8V24 - chains A and B of the 4 polymer chains in the assembly; structure by electron microscopy, 3.60 A resolution.

[Chain A]
Molecule: Lipopolysaccharide assembly protein B
Source organism: Escherichia coli CFT073
UniProt: P0AB59 (LAPB_ECOL6); residues 1-389 here = UniProt positions 1-389
Chain sequence (389 residues; each row starts with the number of its first residue):
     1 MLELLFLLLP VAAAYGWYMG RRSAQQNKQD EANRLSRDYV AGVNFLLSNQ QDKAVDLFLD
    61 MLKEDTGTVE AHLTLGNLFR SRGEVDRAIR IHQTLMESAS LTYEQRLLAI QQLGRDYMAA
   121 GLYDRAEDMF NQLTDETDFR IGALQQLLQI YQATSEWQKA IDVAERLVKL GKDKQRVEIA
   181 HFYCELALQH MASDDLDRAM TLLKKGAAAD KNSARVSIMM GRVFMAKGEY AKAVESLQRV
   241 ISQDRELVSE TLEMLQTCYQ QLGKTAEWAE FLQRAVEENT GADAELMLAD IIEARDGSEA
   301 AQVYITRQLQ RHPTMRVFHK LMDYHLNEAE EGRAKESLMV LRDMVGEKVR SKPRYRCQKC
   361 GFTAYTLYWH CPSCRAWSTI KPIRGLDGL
Disordered / not traced: 1-62
Ion coordination: Zn2+: Cys357, Cys360, Cys371, Cys374
Ligand contacts: LpxC (24G; uridine-5'-diphosphate-3-O-(R-3-hydroxymyristoyl)-glucosamine): Phe362, Pro372, Ser373
Swiss-Prot annotation at these positions:
  - binding site (Fe cation): Cys357, Cys360, Cys371, Cys374

[Chain B]
Molecule: UDP-3-O-acyl-N-acetylglucosamine deacetylase
Source organism: Escherichia coli CFT073
UniProt: P0A726 (LPXC_ECOL6); residues 1-305 here = UniProt positions 1-305
Chain sequence (305 residues; each row starts with the number of its first residue):
     1 MIKQRTLKRI VQATGVGLHT GKKVTLTLRP APANTGVIYR RTDLNPPVDF PADAKSVRDT
    61 MLCTCLVNEH DVRISTVEHL NAALAGLGID NIVIEVNAPE IPIMDGSAAP FVYLLLDAGI
   121 DELNCAKKFV RIKETVRVED GDKWAEFKPY NGFSLDFTID FNHPAIDSSN QRYAMNFSAD
   181 AFMRQISRAR TFGFMRDIEY LQSRGLCLGG SFDCAIVVDD YRVLNEDGLR FEDEFVRHKM
   241 LDAIGDLFMC GHNIIGAFTA YKSGHALNNK LLQAVLAKQE AWEYVTFQDD AELPLAFKAP
   301 SAVLA
Disordered / not traced: 302-305
Ion coordination: Zn2+: His79, His238, Asp242 (together with acetate ion)
Ligand contacts: LpxC (24G; uridine-5'-diphosphate-3-O-(R-3-hydroxymyristoyl)-glucosamine): Leu18, His19, Met61, Leu62, Lys143, Phe157, Asp160, Phe161, Thr191, Phe192, Gly193, Phe194, Met195, Ile198, Cys207, Gly210, Ser211, Phe212, Ala215, Val217, Lys239, Lys262, Ser263, Gly264, His265
Swiss-Prot annotation at these positions:
  - active site: His265 (Proton donor)
  - binding site (Zn(2+)): His79, His238, Asp242

[How chain A and chain B interact]
Pairs across the interface (43):
  Lys63(A) - Ser301(B)
  Glu64(A) - Ser301(B)
  Arg82(A) - Arg188(B)
  Arg82(A) - Arg230(B)
  Gly83(A) - Arg230(B)
  Glu84(A) - Arg188(B)
  Asp86(A) - Tyr113(B)
  Arg87(A) - Lys298(B)
  Ile89(A) - Tyr113(B)
  Tyr117(A) - Tyr113(B)
  Ala119(A) - Asp105(B)
  Ala120(A) - Met104(B)
  Ala120(A) - Asp105(B)
  Ala120(A) - Pro110(B)
  Gly121(A) - Thr14(B)
  Gly121(A) - Met104(B)
  Leu122(A) - Ala13(B)  hydrophobic
  Leu122(A) - Met104(B)  hydrophobic
  Leu122(A) - Tyr113(B)  hydrophobic
  Leu122(A) - Leu114(B)  hydrophobic
  Tyr123(A) - Thr14(B)  hydrogen bond (backbone-backbone)
  Tyr123(A) - Val16(B)  hydrophobic
  Asp124(A) - Thr14(B)
  Arg125(A) - Val11(B)
  Arg125(A) - Gln12(B)  hydrogen bond (side chain-backbone)
  Arg125(A) - Tyr113(B)  hydrogen bond
  Arg125(A) - Leu114(B)
  Ala153(A) - Val16(B)
  Thr154(A) - Val16(B)
  Thr154(A) - Lys23(B)
  Ser155(A) - Gly21(B)  hydrogen bond (side chain-backbone)
  Glu156(A) - Lys23(B)
  Phe362(A) - Ile198(B)  hydrophobic
  Ala364(A) - Glu199(B)
  Thr366(A) - Glu199(B)  hydrogen bond
  Tyr368(A) - Glu199(B)
  Tyr368(A) - Gln202(B)  hydrogen bond
  Pro372(A) - Gln202(B)
  Ser373(A) - Met195(B)  hydrogen bond
  Ser373(A) - Phe212(B)
  Arg375(A) - Ser211(B)
  Arg375(A) - Phe212(B)
  Arg375(A) - Asp213(B)  salt bridge
Other interface residues (no listed pair), chain A (30 interface residues in all): Val85, Gln93, Tyr365
Other interface residues (no listed pair), chain B (26 interface residues in all): Gly15, Ala109, Leu116

[Overview]
Chain A and chain B form an interface of 30 and 26 residues respectively; the contacts include 7 hydrogen
bonds and 1 salt bridge. Among the polar pairs are Arg375(A)-Asp213(B), Arg125(A)-Gln12(B) and
Arg125(A)-Tyr113(B). LpxC is bound between chain A and chain B.
Chain A is Lipopolysaccharide assembly protein B and chain B is UDP-3-O-acyl-N-acetylglucosamine deacetylase,
both from Escherichia coli CFT073; the structure, LapB cytoplasmic domain in complex with LpxC, was determined
by electron microscopy.
